PDB entry 8TJS | electron microscopy, 3.31 A resolution | chains R and U of the 12 polymer chains in the assembly

[Chain R]
Protein: Antibody GPZ6-a.01 Heavy Chain
Notes: antibody fragment or engineered binder
Amino-acid sequence (126 residues; numbered 1 to 113 plus 13 insertion-coded residues; the number before each row is that of its first residue; a row labelled like 82A-82C holds insertion residues (82A, then the next letters in order)):
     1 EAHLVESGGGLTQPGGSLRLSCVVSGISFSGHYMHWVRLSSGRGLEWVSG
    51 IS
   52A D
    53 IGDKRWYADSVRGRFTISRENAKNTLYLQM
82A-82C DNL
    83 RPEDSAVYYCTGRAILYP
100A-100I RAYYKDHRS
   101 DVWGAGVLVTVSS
Unresolved in the structure: 1
Disulfide bonds: Cys22-Cys92
Residues lining bound ligands: N-acetylglucosamine (NAG; 2-acetamido-2-deoxy-beta-D-glucopyranose): Gly54, Asp55, Lys56

[Chain U]
Protein: Antibody GPZ6-a.01 Light Chain
Notes: antibody fragment or engineered binder
Amino-acid sequence (107 residues; row label = number of the first residue in the row):
     1 EIVMTQSPATLSVSPGERATLSCRASQSVASDLVWYQQKPGQPPRVLIYE
    51 ASKRAAGCPDRFSGSGSGTDFTLNINSLEPEDVGVYYCQQEIDWPLTFGG
   101 GTTVEIK
Disulfide bonds: Cys23-Cys88

[Chain R / chain U interface]
Residue-residue contacts (32):
  Tyr33(R) with Trp94(U)
  His35(R) with Leu96(U)
  Val37(R) with Phe98(U), hydrophobic
  Leu39(R) with Gln38(U)
  Gly44(R) with Tyr87(U)
  Leu45(R) with Gln38(U); Pro44(U), hydrophobic; Tyr87(U), hydrophobic; Phe98(U)
  Trp47(R) with Pro95(U); Leu96(U)
  Trp58(R) with Trp94(U)
  Tyr91(R) with Gln38(U); Pro43(U), hydrophobic
  Arg95(R) with Tyr36(U), hydrogen bond; Gln89(U), hydrogen bond; Glu91(U), salt bridge
  Lys100E(R) with Tyr49(U)
  Asp100F(R) with Tyr49(U), hydrogen bond; Ala55(U); Ala56(U), hydrogen bond (side chain-backbone)
  His100G(R) with Tyr49(U); Glu50(U), salt bridge; Lys53(U)
  Arg100H(R) with Val34(U); Tyr49(U); Glu91(U), salt bridge
  Asp101(R) with Tyr36(U), hydrogen bond; Val46(U)
  Trp103(R) with Tyr36(U); Pro44(U)
  Gly104(R) with Pro43(U)
Interface residues without a listed pair, chain R (18 interface residues in all): Glu46
Interface residues without a listed pair, chain U (19 interface residues in all): Gln42

[Overview]
18 residues of chain R face 19 of chain U across their interface; the contacts include 5 hydrogen bonds and 3
salt bridges. Polar pairs include Arg95(R)-Glu91(U), His100G(R)-Glu50(U) and Arg100H(R)-Glu91(U). Bound to
chain R: N-acetylglucosamine.
Here chain R is Antibody GPZ6-a.01 Heavy Chain and chain U is Antibody GPZ6-a.01 Light Chain. Entry 8TJS
(CRYO-EM STRUCTURE OF HIV-1 BG505DS-SOSIP.664 ENV TRIMER BOUND TO GPZ6-a.01 FAB) was determined by electron
microscopy together with 8TDX, 8TE7, 8TJR, 8TKC, 8TL2, 8TL4 and 5 further entries from the same study.
